9DDN - chains C and Z of the 9 polymer chains in the assembly; structure by electron microscopy, 3.18 A resolution.

== Chain C ==
Name: Tol-Pal system protein TolQ
Organism: Escherichia coli
Reference sequence: P0ABV0 (TOLQ_ECO57); numbering as in UniProt (aligned over 1-230)
Amino-acid sequence (230 residues; numbered 1 to 230; the number before each row is that of its first residue):
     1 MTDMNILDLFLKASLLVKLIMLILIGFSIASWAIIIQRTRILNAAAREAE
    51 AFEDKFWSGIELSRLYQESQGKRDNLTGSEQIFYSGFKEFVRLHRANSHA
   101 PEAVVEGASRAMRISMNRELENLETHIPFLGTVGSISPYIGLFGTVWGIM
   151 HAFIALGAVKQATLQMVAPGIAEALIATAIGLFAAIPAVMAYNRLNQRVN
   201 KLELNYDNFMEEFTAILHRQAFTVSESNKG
Not modelled in the structure: 1-5, 224-230

== Chain Z ==
Name: Tol-Pal system protein TolR
Organism: Escherichia coli
Reference sequence: P0ABV8 (TOLR_ECO57); numbering as in UniProt (aligned over 1-142)
Amino-acid sequence (142 residues; each row starts with the number of its first residue):
     1 MARARGRGRRDLKSEINIVPLLDVLLVLLLIFMATAPIITQSVEVDLPDA
    51 TESQAVSSNDNPPVIVEVSGIGQYTVVVEKDRLERLPPEQVVAEVSSRFK
   101 ANPKTVFLIGGAKDVPYDEIIKALNLLHSAGVKSVGLMTQPI
Not modelled in the structure: 1-12, 38-142

== Chain C / chain Z interface ==
Pairs across the interface (23; chain C residue first):
  Gly-131(C) with Ser-14(Z), hydrogen bond (backbone-side chain)
  Gly-134(C) with Glu-15(Z); Ile-16(Z)
  Ser-135(C) with Ser-14(Z); Glu-15(Z)
  Pro-138(C) with Ile-16(Z), hydrophobic; Asn-17(Z)
  Tyr-139(C) with Asn-17(Z), hydrogen bond; Pro-20(Z)
  Leu-142(C) with Leu-21(Z), hydrophobic
  Val-146(C) with Val-24(Z), hydrophobic
  Phe-153(C) with Ile-31(Z), hydrophobic
  Leu-164(C) with Phe-32(Z), hydrophobic; Thr-35(Z)
  Ile-171(C) with Leu-28(Z), hydrophobic
  Leu-182(C) with Ile-18(Z), hydrophobic
  Ala-185(C) with Ile-16(Z), hydrophobic
  Ile-186(C) with Ile-16(Z), hydrophobic
  Val-189(C) with Glu-15(Z); Ile-16(Z), hydrophobic
  Tyr-192(C) with Ser-14(Z)
  Asn-193(C) with Lys-13(Z), hydrogen bond; Ser-14(Z)
Also at the interface, not in a pair above, chain C (18 interface residues in all): Thr-145, Ile-149
Also at the interface, not in a pair above, chain Z (14 interface residues in all): Val-27

== In short ==
18 residues of chain C face 14 of chain Z across their interface, with 3 hydrogen bonds. Among the polar pairs
are Gly-131(C)/Ser-14(Z), Tyr-139(C)/Asn-17(Z) and Asn-193(C)/Lys-13(Z).
Here chain C is Tol-Pal system protein TolQ and chain Z is Tol-Pal system protein TolR, both from Escherichia
coli. Entry 9DDN (E. coli TolAQR conformation II) was determined by electron microscopy, deposited together
with 9DDM, 9DDO, 9DDP and 9DDQ.
